Entry 2JA8 (X-ray diffraction, 3.80 A resolution); this record covers chains B and C of the 15 polymer chains in the assembly.

# Chain B
Molecule: DNA-directed RNA polymerase II 140 kDa polypeptide
Organism: Saccharomyces cerevisiae
Notes: EC 2.7.7.6
Reference sequence: P08518 (RPB2_YEAST); residue numbers follow UniProt; this construct covers 1-1224
Amino-acid sequence (1224 residues; each row starts with the number of its first residue):
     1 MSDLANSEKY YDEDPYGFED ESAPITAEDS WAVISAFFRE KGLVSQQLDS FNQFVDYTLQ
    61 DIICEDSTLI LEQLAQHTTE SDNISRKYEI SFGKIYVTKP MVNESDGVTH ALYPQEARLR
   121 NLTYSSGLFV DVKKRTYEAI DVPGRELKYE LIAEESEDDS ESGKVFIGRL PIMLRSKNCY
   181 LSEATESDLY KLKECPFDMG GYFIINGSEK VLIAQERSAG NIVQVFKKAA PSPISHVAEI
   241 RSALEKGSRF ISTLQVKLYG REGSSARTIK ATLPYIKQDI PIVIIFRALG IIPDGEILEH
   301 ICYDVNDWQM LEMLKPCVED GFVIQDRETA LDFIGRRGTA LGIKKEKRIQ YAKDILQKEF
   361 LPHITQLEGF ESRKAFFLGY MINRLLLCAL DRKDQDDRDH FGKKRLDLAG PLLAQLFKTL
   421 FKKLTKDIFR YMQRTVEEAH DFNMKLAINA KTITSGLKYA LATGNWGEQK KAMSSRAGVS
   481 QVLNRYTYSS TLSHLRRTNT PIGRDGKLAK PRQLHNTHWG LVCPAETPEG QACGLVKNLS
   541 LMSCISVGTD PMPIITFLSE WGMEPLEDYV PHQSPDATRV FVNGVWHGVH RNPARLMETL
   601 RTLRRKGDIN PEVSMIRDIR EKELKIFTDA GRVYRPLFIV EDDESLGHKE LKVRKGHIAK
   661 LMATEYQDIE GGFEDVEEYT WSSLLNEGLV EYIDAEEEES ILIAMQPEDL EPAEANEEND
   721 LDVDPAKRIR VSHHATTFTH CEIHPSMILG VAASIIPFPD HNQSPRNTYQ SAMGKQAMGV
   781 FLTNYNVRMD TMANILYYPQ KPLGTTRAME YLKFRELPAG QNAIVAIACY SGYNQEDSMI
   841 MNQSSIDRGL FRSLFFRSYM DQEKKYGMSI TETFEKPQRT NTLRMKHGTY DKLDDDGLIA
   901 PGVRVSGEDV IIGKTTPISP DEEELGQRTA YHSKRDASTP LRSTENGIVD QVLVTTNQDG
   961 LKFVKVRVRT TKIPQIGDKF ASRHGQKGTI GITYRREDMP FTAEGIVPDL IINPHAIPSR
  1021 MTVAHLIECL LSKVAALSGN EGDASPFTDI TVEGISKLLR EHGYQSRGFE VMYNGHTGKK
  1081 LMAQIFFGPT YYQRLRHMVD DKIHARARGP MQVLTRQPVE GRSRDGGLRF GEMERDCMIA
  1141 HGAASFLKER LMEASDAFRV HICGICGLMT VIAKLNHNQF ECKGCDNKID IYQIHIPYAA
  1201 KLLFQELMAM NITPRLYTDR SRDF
Not modelled in the structure: 1-17, 71-89, 134-163, 438-445, 503-509, 669-677, 716-721, 920-932
Ion coordination: Zn2+: Cys1166, Cys1182, Cys1185

# Chain C
Molecule: DNA-directed RNA polymerase II 45KDA polypeptide
Organism: Saccharomyces cerevisiae
Notes: EC 2.7.7.6
Reference sequence: P16370 (RPB3_YEAST); residues 1-318 here = UniProt positions 1-318
Amino-acid sequence (318 residues; numbered 1 to 318; the number before each row is that of its first residue):
     1 MSEEGPQVKI REASKDNVDF ILSNVDLAMA NSLRRVMIAE IPTLAIDSVE VETNTTVLAD
    61 EFIAHRLGLI PLQSMDIEQL EYSRDCFCED HCDKCSVVLT LQAFGESEST TNVYSKDLVI
   121 VSNLMGRNIG HPIIQDKEGN GVLICKLRKG QELKLTCVAK KGIAKEHAKW GPAAAIEFEY
   181 DPWNKLKHTD YWYEQDSAKE WPQSKNCEYE DPPNEGDPFD YKAQADTFYM NVESVGSIPV
   241 DQVVVRGIDT LQKKVASILL ALTQMDQDKV NFASGDNNTA SNMLGSNEDV MMTGAEQDPY
   301 SNASQMGNTG SGGYDNAW
Not modelled in the structure: 1, 269-318
Ion coordination: Zn2+: Cys86, Cys88, Cys95
UniProt features mapped onto this chain:
  - binding site (Zn(2+)): Cys86, Cys88, Cys92, Cys95
  - modified residue: Ser2 (N-acetylserine)
  - natural variant: Ala30 (A30D: In mutant RPB3-1)
  - mutagenesis: Lys9 (K9E: Transcript termination readthrough)

# How chain B and chain C interact
Pairs across the interface (73):
  Tyr797(B) - Glu61(C)
  Tyr797(B) - Phe62(C)
  Tyr798(B) - Phe62(C)  hydrophobic
  Tyr798(B) - Arg66(C)  hydrogen bond
  Asp847(B) - His65(C)  hydrogen bond (backbone-side chain)
  Asp847(B) - His167(C)
  Asp847(B) - Ala168(C)  hydrogen bond (side chain-backbone)
  Arg848(B) - His65(C)
  Arg848(B) - Leu69(C)
  Arg848(B) - Ala168(C)
  Gly849(B) - His65(C)
  Arg852(B) - His65(C)
  Arg969(B) - Ala59(C)
  Arg969(B) - Asp60(C)  salt bridge
  Arg969(B) - Glu61(C)  salt bridge
  Thr971(B) - Glu61(C)  hydrogen bond
  Arg995(B) - Lys165(C)
  Arg996(B) - Arg34(C)  hydrogen bond (backbone-side chain)
  Arg996(B) - Ile38(C)
  Arg996(B) - Ala173(C)
  Arg996(B) - Ala174(C)
  Arg996(B) - Ala175(C)
  Arg996(B) - Ile176(C)
  Glu997(B) - Arg34(C)
  Glu997(B) - Arg35(C)  hydrogen bond (backbone-side chain)
  Glu997(B) - Ala39(C)
  Asp998(B) - Arg35(C)  salt bridge
  Phe1001(B) - Arg34(C)
  Phe1001(B) - Phe178(C)  hydrophobic
  Ala1003(B) - Glu177(C)
  Ala1003(B) - Phe178(C)  hydrogen bond (backbone-backbone)
  Ala1003(B) - Glu179(C)
  Glu1004(B) - Glu177(C)
  Gly1005(B) - Ile176(C)
  Arg1060(B) - Lys199(C)
  Arg1060(B) - Pro202(C)
  Gly1063(B) - Pro202(C)
  Gln1065(B) - Glu200(C)
  Gln1065(B) - Trp201(C)
  Arg1067(B) - Trp192(C)
  Arg1067(B) - Glu194(C)  salt bridge
  Phe1069(B) - Trp192(C)
  Phe1069(B) - Trp201(C)
  Glu1070(B) - Trp201(C)
  Tyr1073(B) - Phe178(C)
  Tyr1073(B) - Glu179(C)
  Tyr1073(B) - Tyr180(C)  hydrophobic
  Gly1075(B) - Asn31(C)  hydrogen bond (backbone-side chain)
  Gly1075(B) - Arg34(C)
  Gly1075(B) - Arg35(C)  hydrogen bond (backbone-side chain)
  His1076(B) - Asn31(C)  hydrogen bond (backbone-side chain)
  Thr1077(B) - Asn31(C)  hydrogen bond (backbone-side chain)
  Gly1078(B) - Leu27(C)
  Gly1078(B) - Asn31(C)
  Gly1078(B) - Phe178(C)
  Gly1078(B) - Tyr180(C)
  Lys1079(B) - Leu27(C)
  Lys1079(B) - Tyr180(C)
  Lys1079(B) - His188(C)
  Lys1080(B) - Tyr180(C)  hydrogen bond (backbone-side chain)
  Lys1080(B) - Asp181(C)  salt bridge
  Lys1080(B) - Asn184(C)
  Lys1080(B) - His188(C)
  Lys1080(B) - Thr189(C)
  Leu1081(B) - His188(C)
  Met1082(B) - Lys187(C)
  Met1082(B) - His188(C)
  Met1082(B) - Thr189(C)  hydrogen bond (side chain-backbone)
  Met1082(B) - Asp190(C)  hydrogen bond (backbone-backbone)
  Gln1084(B) - Thr189(C)
  Gln1084(B) - Asp190(C)
  Gln1084(B) - Tyr191(C)  hydrogen bond (side chain-backbone)
  Gln1084(B) - Trp201(C)
Interface residues without a listed pair, chain B (40 interface residues in all): Tyr785, Asn786, Ser844, Leu854, Thr970, Met999, Tyr1064, Val1071
Interface residues without a listed pair, chain C (41 interface residues in all): Ala28, Thr56, Val57, Ala164

# In short
Chain B and chain C form an interface of 40 and 41 residues respectively; the contacts include 15 hydrogen
bonds and 5 salt bridges. Polar pairs include Arg969(B)-Asp60(C), Arg969(B)-Glu61(C) and Asp998(B)-Arg35(C).
From UniProt: 4 Zn2+-binding residues and one mutagenesis site on chain C.
Here chain B is DNA-directed RNA polymerase II 140 kDa polypeptide and chain C is DNA-directed RNA polymerase
II 45KDA polypeptide, both from Saccharomyces cerevisiae. Entry 2JA8 (CPD lesion containing RNA Polymerase II
elongation complex D) was determined by X-ray diffraction (same publication as 2JA5, 2JA6 and 2JA7).
